4J7Z - chain A; structure by X-ray diffraction, 1.64 A resolution.

[Chain A]
Name: Chaperone protein DnaJ 2
From: Thermus thermophilus
Notes: engineered mutation(s): L57(MSE), I142(MSE), L173(MSE), L226(MSE), K231G
UniProtKB: Q56237 (DNAJ2_THET8); numbering as in UniProt (aligned over 2-114)
Chain sequence (113 residues; numbered 2 to 114; the number before each row is that of its first residue):
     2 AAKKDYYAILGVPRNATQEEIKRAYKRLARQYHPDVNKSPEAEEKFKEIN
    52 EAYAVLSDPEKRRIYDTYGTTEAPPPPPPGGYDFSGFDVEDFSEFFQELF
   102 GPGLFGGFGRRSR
Unresolved in the structure: 102-114
From the paper describing this entry:
  - contacts within the chain: Glu-52/Ser-94 (hydrogen bond)
  - conformationally variable residues (order/disorder transition): Gly-108 to Arg-114

[Summary]
The paper reports conformational variability at Gly-108; contacts within the chain involving Glu-52 and
Ser-94.
Chain A is Chaperone protein DnaJ 2 (Thermus thermophilus); the structure, Thermus thermophilus DNAJ J- and
G/F-DOMAINS, was determined by X-ray diffraction, deposited together with 4J80.
